PDB entry 5CCK | X-ray diffraction, 1.95 A resolution | chains H and L

Chain H:
Name: Antibody 3BC315 Fab heavy chain
Organism: Homo sapiens
Notes: antibody fragment or engineered binder
Sequence (232 residues; each row starts with the number of its first residue; a row labelled like 82A-82C holds insertion residues (82A, then the next letters in order)):
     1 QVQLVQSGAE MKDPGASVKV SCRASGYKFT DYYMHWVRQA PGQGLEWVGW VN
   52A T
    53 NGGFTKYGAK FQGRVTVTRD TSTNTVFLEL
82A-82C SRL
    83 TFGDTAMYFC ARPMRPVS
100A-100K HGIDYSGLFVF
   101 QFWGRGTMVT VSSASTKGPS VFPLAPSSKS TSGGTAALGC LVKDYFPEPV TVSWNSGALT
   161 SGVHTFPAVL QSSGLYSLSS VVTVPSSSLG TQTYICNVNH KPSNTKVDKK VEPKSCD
Not modelled in the structure: 128-132, 215-217
Cystine bridges: Cys22-Cys92, Cys140-Cys196
Ligand contacts: 3-cyclohexyl-1-propylsulfonic acid (CXS): Tyr33, Trp50, Asn52, Phe56, Lys58, Tyr100E, Phe100I

Chain L:
Name: Antibody 3BC315 Fab light chain
Organism: Homo sapiens
Notes: antibody fragment or engineered binder
Sequence (216 residues; each row starts with the number of its first residue; note: 2 numbers in that range are skipped by the numbering (no residue carries them; nothing is unmodelled there); a row labelled like 27A-27C holds insertion residues (27A, then the next letters in order)):
     1 QSALTQPAS
    11 VSASPGQSIT ISCSGTR
27A-27C SDV
    28 GGYDFVSWYQ QHPGKVPKLI IYEVTKRPSG IPQRFSGSKS GNTASLTISG LQADDEADYY
    88 CCSYANYD
   95A K
    96 LILGGGTKLT V
  106A L
   107 GQPKANPTVT LFPPSSEELQ ANKATLVCLI SDFYPGAVTV AWKADGSPVK AGVETTKPSK
   167 QSN
   171 NKYAASSYLS LTPEQWKSHR SYSCQVTHEG STVEKTVAPT ECS
Not modelled in the structure: 1-2, 210-213
Cystine bridges: Cys23-Cys88, Cys134-Cys194

Chain H / chain L interface:
Contacting residue pairs (66):
  His35(H) - Leu96(L)
  Gln39(H) - Gln38(L)  hydrogen bond
  Gln39(H) - Tyr87(L)  hydrogen bond
  Gly42(H) - Lys163(L)
  Gln43(H) - Tyr87(L)
  Gly44(H) - Tyr87(L)
  Leu45(H) - Pro44(L)  hydrophobic
  Leu45(H) - Tyr87(L)
  Leu45(H) - Leu98(L)
  Trp47(H) - Asp95(L)
  Trp47(H) - Lys95A(L)
  Trp47(H) - Leu96(L)
  Trp47(H) - Leu98(L)
  Trp50(H) - Asp95(L)
  Lys58(H) - Asp95(L)
  Met96(H) - Tyr49(L)  hydrophobic
  Met96(H) - Glu50(L)
  Arg97(H) - Glu50(L)  salt bridge
  Ser100F(H) - Phe32(L)
  Ser100F(H) - Glu50(L)
  Phe100I(H) - Phe32(L)  hydrophobic
  Phe100I(H) - Ser34(L)
  Phe100I(H) - Tyr91(L)  hydrophobic
  Val100J(H) - Tyr36(L)
  Val100J(H) - Tyr49(L)  hydrophobic
  Phe100K(H) - Tyr36(L)  hydrogen bond (backbone-side chain)
  Phe100K(H) - Leu46(L)
  Phe100K(H) - Leu96(L)  hydrophobic
  Trp103(H) - Val43(L)  hydrophobic
  Trp103(H) - Pro44(L)
  Gly104(H) - Val43(L)
  Phe122(H) - Ser121(L)
  Phe122(H) - Glu123(L)
  Phe122(H) - Glu124(L)
  Pro123(H) - Ser121(L)
  Pro123(H) - Glu123(L)
  Leu124(H) - Phe118(L)
  Leu124(H) - Val133(L)  hydrophobic
  Ala125(H) - Phe118(L)
  Ala137(H) - Thr116(L)
  Ala137(H) - Phe118(L)
  Ala137(H) - Leu135(L)  hydrophobic
  Leu138(H) - Phe118(L)  hydrophobic
  Leu141(H) - Thr131(L)
  Leu141(H) - Tyr178(L)  hydrophobic
  Lys143(H) - Glu124(L)  salt bridge
  Lys143(H) - Lys129(L)
  Lys143(H) - Thr131(L)
  His164(H) - Ser165(L)  hydrogen bond
  His164(H) - Lys166(L)
  His164(H) - Gln167(L)
  His164(H) - Ala174(L)
  Phe166(H) - Leu135(L)  hydrophobic
  Phe166(H) - Thr162(L)
  Phe166(H) - Ser165(L)
  Phe166(H) - Ala174(L)  hydrophobic
  Phe166(H) - Ala175(L)
  Phe166(H) - Ser176(L)
  Pro167(H) - Thr162(L)
  Pro167(H) - Ser165(L)
  Val169(H) - Thr162(L)
  Val169(H) - Tyr178(L)  hydrophobic
  Leu170(H) - Glu160(L)
  Ser179(H) - Tyr178(L)  hydrogen bond
  Val181(H) - Leu135(L)  hydrophobic
  Lys214(H) - Pro119(L)
Interface residues without a listed pair, chain H (42 interface residues in all): Glu46, Phe91, Leu100H, Gln101, Pro126, Val163, Gln171, Ser172, Leu178
Interface residues without a listed pair, chain L (40 interface residues in all): Cys89, Gly100, Thr161, Ser168, Val207

Overview:
Chain H and chain L form an interface of 42 and 40 residues respectively; the contacts include 5 hydrogen
bonds and 2 salt bridges. Among the polar pairs are Arg97(H)-Glu50(L), Lys143(H)-Glu124(L) and
Gln39(H)-Gln38(L). Ligands of chain H: 3-cyclohexyl-1-propylsulfonic acid.
Chain H is Antibody 3BC315 Fab heavy chain and chain L is Antibody 3BC315 Fab light chain, both from Homo
sapiens; the structure, Crystal structure of Human anti-HIV-1 broadly neutralizing antibody 3BC315 Fab, was
determined by X-ray diffraction, deposited together with 5AWN.
